Entry 8PH9 (electron microscopy, 3.00 A resolution); this record covers chains J and R of the 8 polymer chains in the assembly.

== Chain J ==
Name: DNA-directed RNA polymerase subunit beta'
Organism: Escherichia coli
Notes: EC 2.7.7.6
Reference sequence: P0A8T7 (RPOC_ECOLI); numbering as in UniProt (aligned over 2-1407)
Amino-acid sequence (1416 residues; each row starts with the number of its first residue):
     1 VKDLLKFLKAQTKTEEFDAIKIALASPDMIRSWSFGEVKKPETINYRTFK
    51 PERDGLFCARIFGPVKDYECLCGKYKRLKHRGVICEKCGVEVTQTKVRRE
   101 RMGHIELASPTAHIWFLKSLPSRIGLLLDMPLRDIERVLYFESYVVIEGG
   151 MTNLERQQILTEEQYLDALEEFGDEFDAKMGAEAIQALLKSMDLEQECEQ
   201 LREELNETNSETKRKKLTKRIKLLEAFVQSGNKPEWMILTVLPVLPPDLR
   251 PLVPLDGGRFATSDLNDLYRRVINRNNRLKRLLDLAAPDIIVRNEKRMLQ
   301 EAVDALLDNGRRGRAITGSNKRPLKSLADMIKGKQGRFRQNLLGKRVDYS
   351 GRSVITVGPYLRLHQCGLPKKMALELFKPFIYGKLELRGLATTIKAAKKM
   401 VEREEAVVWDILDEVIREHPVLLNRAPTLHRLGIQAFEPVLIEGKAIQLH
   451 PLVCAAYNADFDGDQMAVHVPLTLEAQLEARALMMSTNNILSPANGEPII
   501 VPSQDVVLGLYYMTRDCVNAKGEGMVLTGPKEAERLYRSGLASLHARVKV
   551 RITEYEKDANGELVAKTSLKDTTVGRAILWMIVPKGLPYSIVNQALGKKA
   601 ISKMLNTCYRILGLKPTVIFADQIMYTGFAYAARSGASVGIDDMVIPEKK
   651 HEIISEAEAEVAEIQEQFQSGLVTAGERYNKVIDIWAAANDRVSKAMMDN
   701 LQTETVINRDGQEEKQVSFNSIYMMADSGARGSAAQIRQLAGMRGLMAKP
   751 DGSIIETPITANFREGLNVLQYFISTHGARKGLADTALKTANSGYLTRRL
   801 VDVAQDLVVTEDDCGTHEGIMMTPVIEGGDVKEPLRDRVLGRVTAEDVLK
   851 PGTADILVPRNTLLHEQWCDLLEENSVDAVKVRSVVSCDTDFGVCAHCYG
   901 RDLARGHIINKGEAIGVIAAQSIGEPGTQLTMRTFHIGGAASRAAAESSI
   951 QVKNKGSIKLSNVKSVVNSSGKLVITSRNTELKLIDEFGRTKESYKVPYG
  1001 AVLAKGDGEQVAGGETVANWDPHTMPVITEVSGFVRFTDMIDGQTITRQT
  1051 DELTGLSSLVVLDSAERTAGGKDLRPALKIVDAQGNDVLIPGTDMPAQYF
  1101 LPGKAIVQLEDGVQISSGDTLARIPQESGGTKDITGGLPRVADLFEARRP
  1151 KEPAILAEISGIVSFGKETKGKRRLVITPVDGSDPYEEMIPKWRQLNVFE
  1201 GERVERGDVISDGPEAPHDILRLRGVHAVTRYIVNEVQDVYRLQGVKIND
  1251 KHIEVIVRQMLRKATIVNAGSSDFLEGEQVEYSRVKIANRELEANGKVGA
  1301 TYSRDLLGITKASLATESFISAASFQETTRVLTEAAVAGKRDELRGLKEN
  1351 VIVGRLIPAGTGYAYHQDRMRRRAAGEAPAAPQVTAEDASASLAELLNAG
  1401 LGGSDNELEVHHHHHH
Disordered / not traced: 1-15, 937-943, 1128-1133, 1376-1416
Sequence notes: expression tag (1, 1408-1416)
UniProt features mapped onto this chain:
  - binding site (Zn(2+)): Cys70, Cys72, Cys85, Cys88, Cys814, Cys888, Cys895, Cys898
  - binding site (Mg(2+)): Asp460, Asp462, Asp464
  - modified residue: Lys983 (N6-acetyllysine)
  - mutagenesis: Gln504 (Q504P: Resistant to antibiotics salinamide A and B), Asn690 (N690D: Resistant to antibiotics salinamide A and B), Met697 (M697V: Resistant to antibiotics salinamide A and B), Ala735 (A735T: Resistant to antibiotics salinamide A and B), Arg738 (R738C/H/P/S: Resistant to antibiotics salinamide A and B), Ala748 (A748E: Resistant to antibiotics salinamide A and B), Pro758 (P758S/T: Resistant to antibiotics salinamide A and B), Phe763 (F763C: Resistant to antibiotics salinamide A and B), Ser775 (S775A: Resistant to antibiotics salinamide A and B), Ala779 (A779T/V: Resistant to antibiotics salinamide A and B), Arg780 (R780C: Resistant to antibiotics salinamide A and B), Gly782 (G782A/C: Resistant to antibiotics salinamide A and B), 1 further mutagenesis entry in UniProt
Ion coordination: Zn2+ site 1: Cys70, Cys72, Cys85, Cys88; Mg2+: Asp460, Asp462, Asp464 (shared with U17(R) of chain R); Zn2+ site 2: Cys814, Cys888, Cys895, Cys898
From the paper describing this entry:
  - binding site for non-template DNA: Arg314, Lys321

== Chain R ==
Molecule: 17-nt RNA strand
Sequence (17 nucleotides; numbered 1 to 17; the number before each row is that of its first residue):
     1 UCUAUAUGUCAGCGUGU
Disordered / not traced: 1-2
Ion coordination: Mg2+: U17 (shared with Asp460(J), Asp462(J), Asp464(J) of chain J)

== Interface between chain J and chain R ==
Contacting residue pairs (12; chain J residue first):
  Val253(J) - U7(R)  sugar contact
  Val253(J) - G8(R)  sugar contact
  Pro254(J) - U7(R)  sugar contact
  Leu255(J) - G8(R)  base contact
  Ala261(J) - G8(R)  base contact
  Arg322(J) - C10(R)  hydrogen bond to the sugar
  Arg322(J) - A11(R)  salt bridge to the phosphate
  Lys398(J) - U3(R)  hydrogen bond to the base
  Arg425(J) - U17(R)  hydrogen bond to the sugar
  Pro427(J) - U17(R)  sugar contact
  Asp462(J) - U17(R)  phosphate contact
  Asp464(J) - G16(R)  sugar contact
Interface residues without a listed pair, chain J (15 interface residues in all): Tyr382, Ala426, Asn458, Asp460, Thr790
Interface residues without a listed pair, chain R (8 interface residues in all): A4

== Overview ==
15 residues of chain J face 8 of chain R across their interface, with 3 hydrogen bonds and 1 salt bridge.
Polar contacts include Lys398(J)-U3(R), Arg322(J)-C10(R) and Arg425(J)-U17(R). UniProt lists 8 Zn2+-binding
residues, 3 Mg2+-binding residues and 13 mutagenesis sites on chain J. The paper reports a binding site for
non-template DNA at Arg314(J) and Lys321(J).
Chain J is DNA-directed RNA polymerase subunit beta' (Escherichia coli) and chain R is a 17-nt RNA strand; the
structure, E. coli RNA polymerase paused at ops site (non-complementary scaffold), was determined by electron
microscopy together with 8PEN, 8PFG, 8PFJ, 8PHK, 8PIB, 8PID, 8PIL and 8PIM from the same study.
